Entry 5ABJ (X-ray diffraction, 2.75 A resolution); this record covers chains A and B of the 4 polymer chains in the assembly.

Chain A:
Molecule: VP1
From: Coxsackievirus A16
Reference sequence: I3W9E1 (I3W9E1_9ENTO); residues 1-297 here correspond to UniProt positions 566-862 (UniProt number = residue number + 565)
Amino-acid sequence (297 residues; each row starts with the number of its first residue):
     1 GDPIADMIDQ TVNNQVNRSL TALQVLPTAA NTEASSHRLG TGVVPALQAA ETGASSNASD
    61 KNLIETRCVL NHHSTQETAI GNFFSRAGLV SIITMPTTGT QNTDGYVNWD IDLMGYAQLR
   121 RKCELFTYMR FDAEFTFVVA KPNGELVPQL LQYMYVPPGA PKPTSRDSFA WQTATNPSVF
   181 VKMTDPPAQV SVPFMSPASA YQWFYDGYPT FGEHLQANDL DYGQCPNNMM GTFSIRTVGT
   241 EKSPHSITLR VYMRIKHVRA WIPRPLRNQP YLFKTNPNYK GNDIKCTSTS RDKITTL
Unresolved in the structure: 1, 9-18
Differences from the reference sequence: conflict Thr240 (Ile805 in I3W9E1)
Small-molecule neighbours: YM2 (1-[(3S)-5-[4-[(E)-ethoxyiminomethyl]phenoxy]-3-methyl-pentyl]-3-pyridin-4-yl-imidazolidin-2-one): Ile111, Asp112, Leu113, Met114, Phe131, Phe135, Phe137, Tyr153, Met154, Tyr155, Pro177, Ser178, Val179, Val190, Val192, Met195, Tyr201, Gln202, Trp203, Asn228, Met230, Phe233, Met253
Reported in the primary citation:
  - binding site for YM2: Phe135, Tyr155

Chain B:
Molecule: VP2
From: Coxsackievirus A16
Reference sequence: I3W9E1 (I3W9E1_9ENTO); residues 1-254 here correspond to UniProt positions 70-323 (UniProt number = residue number + 69)
Amino-acid sequence (254 residues; each row starts with the number of its first residue):
     1 SPSAEACGYS DRVAQLTIGN STITTQEAAN IVIAYGEWPE YCPDTDATAV DKPTRPDVSV
    61 NRFFTLDTKS WAKDSKGWYW KFPDVLTEVG VFGQNAQFHY LYRSGFCVHV QCNASKFHQG
   121 ALLVAVLPEY VLGTIAGGTG NENSHPPYAT TQPGQVGAVL THPYVLDAGI PLSQLTVCPH
   181 QWINLRTNNC ATIIVPYMNT VPFDSALNHC NFGLLVIPVV PLDFNAGATS EIPITVTIAP
   241 MCAEFAGLRQ AVKQ
Unresolved in the structure: 1-9
Differences from the reference sequence: conflict Ala226 (Thr295 in I3W9E1)

Interface between chain A and chain B:
Pairs across the interface (107; chain A residue first):
  Ser19(A) - Gly36(B)
  Leu20(A) - Gly36(B)
  Ala50(A) - Trp182(B)
  Glu51(A) - Gln181(B)
  Glu51(A) - Trp182(B)  hydrogen bond (backbone-backbone)
  Glu51(A) - Asn184(B)  hydrogen bond
  Glu51(A) - Thr187(B)  hydrogen bond
  Glu51(A) - Asn188(B)
  Thr52(A) - Ala29(B)
  Thr52(A) - Val32(B)
  Thr52(A) - His180(B)
  Thr52(A) - Gln181(B)  hydrogen bond (backbone-side chain)
  Gly53(A) - His180(B)
  Thr127(A) - Glu129(B)
  Tyr128(A) - Glu129(B)  hydrogen bond
  Tyr128(A) - Met198(B)
  Tyr128(A) - Asn199(B)
  Tyr128(A) - Thr200(B)
  Ala198(A) - Thr200(B)
  Ser199(A) - Thr200(B)  hydrogen bond (backbone-backbone)
  Ala200(A) - Thr200(B)
  Gln202(A) - Glu129(B)  hydrogen bond
  Gln202(A) - Thr200(B)
  Phe204(A) - Glu129(B)
  Phe204(A) - Val131(B)  hydrophobic
  Tyr205(A) - Glu129(B)
  Tyr205(A) - Val131(B)
  Tyr205(A) - Asn208(B)
  Tyr205(A) - His209(B)
  Asp206(A) - Lys81(B)  salt bridge
  Asp206(A) - Glu129(B)  hydrogen bond (backbone-side chain)
  Asp206(A) - Tyr130(B)
  Asp206(A) - Val131(B)
  Asp206(A) - His209(B)
  Asp206(A) - Cys210(B)  hydrogen bond (backbone-backbone)
  Gly207(A) - Asn208(B)
  Tyr208(A) - Tyr148(B)
  Tyr208(A) - Thr151(B)  hydrogen bond
  Tyr208(A) - Gln152(B)
  Tyr208(A) - Asn208(B)  hydrogen bond (backbone-backbone)
  Thr210(A) - Asn208(B)
  Phe211(A) - Tyr100(B)  hydrophobic
  Phe211(A) - Ser205(B)
  Phe211(A) - Asn208(B)
  Phe211(A) - Gln254(B)
  Gly212(A) - Gln254(B)  hydrogen bond (backbone-backbone)
  His214(A) - Tyr148(B)
  His214(A) - Gln254(B)
  Asp219(A) - His145(B)
  Asp219(A) - Pro146(B)
  Asp219(A) - Pro147(B)
  Asp219(A) - Tyr148(B)
  Leu220(A) - His145(B)
  Tyr222(A) - Tyr130(B)
  Tyr222(A) - Val131(B)
  Tyr222(A) - Leu132(B)  hydrogen bond (side chain-backbone)
  Tyr222(A) - Thr151(B)
  Ile262(A) - Tyr35(B)
  Ile262(A) - Pro128(B)  hydrophobic
  Ile262(A) - Met198(B)  hydrophobic
  Pro263(A) - Val177(B)
  Arg264(A) - Pro128(B)  hydrogen bond (side chain-backbone)
  Arg264(A) - Glu129(B)  hydrogen bond (side chain-backbone)
  Pro265(A) - Ile170(B)
  Pro265(A) - Pro171(B)
  Pro265(A) - Gln174(B)
  Pro265(A) - Leu175(B)
  Leu266(A) - Pro171(B)
  Leu266(A) - Gln174(B)  hydrogen bond (backbone-side chain)
  Arg267(A) - Ala168(B)
  Arg267(A) - Gly169(B)
  Asn268(A) - Gly169(B)  hydrogen bond (backbone-backbone)
  Asn268(A) - Ile170(B)
  Asn268(A) - Pro171(B)
  Gln269(A) - Val165(B)
  Gln269(A) - Gly169(B)
  Leu272(A) - Ala136(B)  hydrophobic
  Phe273(A) - Asn143(B)
  Asn276(A) - Asn143(B)  hydrogen bond
  Asn276(A) - His145(B)
  Pro277(A) - Val131(B)
  Pro277(A) - Leu132(B)
  Pro277(A) - Gly133(B)
  Pro277(A) - Ala168(B)
  Asn278(A) - Gly133(B)
  Asn278(A) - Thr134(B)  hydrogen bond (side chain-backbone)
  Asn278(A) - Asn143(B)
  Asn278(A) - Ser144(B)  hydrogen bond (side chain-backbone)
  Tyr279(A) - Thr134(B)  hydrogen bond (backbone-backbone)
  Tyr279(A) - Ile135(B)
  Tyr279(A) - Ala136(B)
  Tyr279(A) - His162(B)  hydrogen bond
  Tyr279(A) - Val165(B)  hydrophobic
  Tyr279(A) - Asp167(B)
  Tyr279(A) - Ala168(B)
  Tyr279(A) - Gly169(B)
  Lys280(A) - Gly138(B)
  Lys280(A) - Thr139(B)
  Gly281(A) - Ile135(B)  hydrogen bond (backbone-backbone)
  Gly281(A) - Gly138(B)
  Asn282(A) - Gly138(B)  hydrogen bond (backbone-backbone)
  Asn282(A) - Thr139(B)
  Ile284(A) - His162(B)
  Lys285(A) - Tyr164(B)
  Cys286(A) - Tyr164(B)
  Thr287(A) - Tyr164(B)  hydrogen bond (backbone-side chain)
  Thr287(A) - Pro171(B)
Interface residues without a listed pair, chain A (47 interface residues in all): Thr21, Glu213
Interface residues without a listed pair, chain B (59 interface residues in all): Asn30, Glu37, Leu127, Gly140, Glu142, Cys178, Val201, Leu207, Arg249

Overview:
The interface between chain A and chain B involves 47 residues on one side and 59 on the other, with 25
hydrogen bonds and 1 salt bridge. Polar contacts include Asp206(A)-Lys81(B), Glu51(A)-Asn184(B) and
Glu51(A)-Thr187(B). Ligands of chain A: compound YM2. The paper reports a binding site for YM2 at Phe135(A)
and Tyr155(A).
Here chain A is VP1 and chain B is VP2, both from Coxsackievirus A16. Entry 5ABJ (Structure of Coxsackievirus
A16 in complex with GPP3) was determined by X-ray diffraction.
